PDB entry 6HIX | electron microscopy, 3.39 A resolution | chains AA and BF of the 91 polymer chains in the assembly

== Chain AA ==
Molecule: 12S rRNA
From: Trypanosoma brucei brucei
Sequence (1178 nucleotides; each row starts with the number of its first residue; note: 5 numbers in that range are skipped by the numbering (no residue carries them; nothing is unmodelled there); a row labelled like 455A-455E holds insertion residues (455A, then the next letters in order)):
     1 AUUUUACCAAUUAAGAAGAAUAUUAUAAUAAUGGGUGUCUUAUAUUUUAA
    51 AUAAAUAUUUAAAUUCCGUGUAGUAAAUUUAUUAUUUGUAUUAUUUAUAU
   101 AAUAGGUGUAUUAUAUUUAAAUUUUAAAUUUGUUGUUUUAUAUUUAGAUA
   151 CAUAUUUAUAGAUUAAUAUAUUUAAAUAAUAUUUUAAAAUUUAUUGAACU
   201 GUAAUUAUUAGUUUAAUAUUUUUAGUUUGAUGUUGAAAUAUUUAAUUAAA
   251 GAUGUUACAGUUGUUCUAUAUGUACCAAAUAAAUAUAGUAAGAUUAUUUU
   301 AGUUGAAUUAAUAAAUAAAUAUUUAUUUUUCUUUGUAAAUAUUAUGAACA
   351 AUUUAAAAAUUAAUCUGUUUAACUAAAAUGUUAUAUAUAAUAAUCUAAGU
   401 UAAUUUGAAUAUUAAAAGUACAAGUAUAAUUUGUAAUUCUAAAGUAUA
   454 UU
455A-455E AAUGG
   456 UAUAUUUUUAGUAGGUAAAUGAAAAGUAUAAAUGGAUAUAACUUAAUAUU
   506 UAAUAUUUGUUUAAUGAAAAGUAUUUUAUUAUUAUAUUGUAUAGUAUUAU
   556 UAUAGUGUAUAGUUUUUUAAAAAUAUAAAAAUAUUGUUAAUAAAAUUAUC
   606 GUAUUUUAAGUGCGUUAAUUAAAUGCGUUUAUCUAAGAUAAUUAUUUAAG
   656 AUUAUUCUUGUAAAUAUAUUUAAAUAUUAAUAAUUCUUAAAAUAAAGAAA
   706 CAUCCUCAAUUGCAAUAUUAUUGUAGCAUAGUAAUUUCUUAACUAAGUAU
   756 UUAAUUUUUCCAUAGAAAAUUUUUAAAUUACAAGAAAGAAAAUAAAGUAU
   806 GAAUUAAUAUCAAAAUUUUAAUAAAAAUUAAAAAAUUAAAAUAGGGCAAG
   856 UCCUACUCUCCUUUACAAAAGAAACAUUAUGAUAUGUAAUUGUAUGUUUG
   906 AUUGGGGCAAUACUAUAUUUAUUUAUAUAGCAUAAGAACUAUAUUCUUUG
   956 AAAUUAUAAAAGGUUCGAGCAGGUUAACAAGCAUUAAAAAUAAAUGUGUU
  1006 UCAUCGUCUACUUAUUACCAUGAUUGAUUGUUCAUCAAAAUAGUAAUUCG
  1056 UUAGUUGGGUUAAAAUCGUUGUAAAGCAGAUUUGUUUAUAUAUUUAAUUU
  1106 UUAUAAUUAAUAAUAAUUAAUAUAAGUACGCAAGGAUUGAUUAUUGAAAA
  1156 AAGAAAGAAGAAUAUAAUUUAUA
Not modelled in the structure: 199-276, 304-316, 345-368, 455A-455E, 584-793, 849-874, 894-943, 956-1095, 1117-1155, 1177-1178
Sequence notes: conflict A448 (U1811 in 343546), A622 (U1985 in 343546), A636 (G1999 in 343546), G702 (A2065 in 343546), C706 (U2069 in 343546), C743 (G2106 in 343546), G752 (A2115 in 343546), U757 (A2120 in 343546), U760 (G2123 in 343546), U762 (G2125 in 343546), G789 (C2152 in 343546), G793 (U2156 in 343546), A875 (G2238 in 343546), G876 (A2239 in 343546), A877 (G2240 in 343546)
Bound ions: Mg2+ site 1 near A30 (its only coordinating residue here); Mg2+ site 2 near A140 (its only coordinating residue here); Mg2+ site 3 near A146 (its only coordinating residue here); Mg2+ site 4: U396, U438, C439; Mg2+ site 5: A411, U413, A414

== Chain BF ==
Protein: ml72
From: Trypanosoma brucei brucei
UniProt: C9ZR63 (C9ZR63_TRYB9); numbering as in UniProt (aligned over 1-426)
Sequence (426 residues; each row starts with the number of its first residue):
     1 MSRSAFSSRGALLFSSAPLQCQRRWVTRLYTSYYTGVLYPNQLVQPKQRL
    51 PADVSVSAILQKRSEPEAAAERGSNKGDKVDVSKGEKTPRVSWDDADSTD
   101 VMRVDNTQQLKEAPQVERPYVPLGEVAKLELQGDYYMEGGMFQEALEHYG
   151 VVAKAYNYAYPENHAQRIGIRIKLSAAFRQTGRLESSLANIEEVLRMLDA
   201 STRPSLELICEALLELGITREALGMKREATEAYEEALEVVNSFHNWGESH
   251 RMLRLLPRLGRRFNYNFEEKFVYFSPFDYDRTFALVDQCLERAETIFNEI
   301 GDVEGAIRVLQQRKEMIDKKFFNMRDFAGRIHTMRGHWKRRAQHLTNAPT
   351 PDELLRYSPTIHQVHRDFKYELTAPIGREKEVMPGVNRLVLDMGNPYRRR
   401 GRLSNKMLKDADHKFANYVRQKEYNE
Not modelled in the structure: 1-25, 67-117, 422-426
Sequence notes: conflict Ile296 (Thr in C9ZR63)

== Interface between chain AA and chain BF ==
Residue-residue contacts - 66 pairs, chain AA then chain BF:
  U87(AA) with Leu403(BF), sugar contact
  G88(AA) with Tyr397(BF), base contact; Arg400(BF), base contact; Leu403(BF), sugar contact; Ser404(BF), hydrogen bond to the sugar; Met407(BF), sugar contact
  U89(AA) with Arg400(BF), base contact; Gly401(BF), phosphate contact; Arg402(BF), hydrogen bond to the phosphate; Leu403(BF), hydrogen bond to the phosphate; Ser404(BF), hydrogen bond to the phosphate
  U91(AA) with Arg400(BF), salt bridge to the phosphate
  U92(AA) with Tyr397(BF), hydrogen bond to the phosphate; Arg400(BF), salt bridge to the phosphate
  A152(AA) with Arg330(BF), base contact; Arg335(BF), hydrogen bond to the base; His337(BF), hydrogen bond to the base
  U298(AA) with Trp338(BF), hydrogen bond to the phosphate
  U299(AA) with Trp338(BF), phosphate contact
  U300(AA) with Arg261(BF), salt bridge to the phosphate; Gly336(BF), phosphate contact; Trp338(BF), phosphate contact
  A301(AA) with Val26(BF), base contact; Arg262(BF), salt bridge to the phosphate; Tyr265(BF), hydrogen bond to the phosphate; Asn266(BF), hydrogen bond to the base; Arg335(BF), salt bridge to the phosphate
  U322(AA) with Arg335(BF), salt bridge to the phosphate
  U323(AA) with Thr333(BF), phosphate contact; Arg335(BF), salt bridge to the phosphate
  U324(AA) with Phe263(BF), phosphate contact; Asn264(BF), hydrogen bond to the base; His332(BF), salt bridge to the phosphate; Thr333(BF), hydrogen bond to the phosphate
  A325(AA) with Phe263(BF), phosphate contact; Asn264(BF), phosphate contact
  U334(AA) with Thr27(BF), phosphate contact; Leu29(BF), phosphate contact
  G335(AA) with Thr27(BF), hydrogen bond to the phosphate
  A465(AA) with Tyr33(BF), phosphate contact
  G466(AA) with Tyr33(BF), hydrogen bond to the phosphate
  G469(AA) with Gly36(BF), hydrogen bond to the base; Leu38(BF), base contact
  G470(AA) with Val37(BF), sugar contact; Leu38(BF), hydrogen bond to the sugar; Leu259(BF), base contact; Glu269(BF), hydrogen bond to the base; Arg341(BF), salt bridge to the phosphate
  U471(AA) with Arg28(BF), hydrogen bond to the phosphate; Val37(BF), sugar contact; Arg261(BF), hydrogen bond to the base; Glu269(BF), base contact
  A472(AA) with Val26(BF), base contact; Arg28(BF), salt bridge to the phosphate
  U475(AA) with Arg335(BF), hydrogen bond to the sugar; Gly336(BF), phosphate contact; His337(BF), hydrogen bond to the sugar
  G476(AA) with Gly336(BF), phosphate contact; His337(BF), sugar contact; Lys339(BF), phosphate contact
  A477(AA) with His337(BF), salt bridge to the phosphate; Lys339(BF), phosphate contact; Arg340(BF), salt bridge to the phosphate
  A478(AA) with Gln343(BF), hydrogen bond to the phosphate
  A486(AA) with Leu372(BF), sugar contact
  A487(AA) with Leu372(BF), phosphate contact
Also at the interface, not in a pair above, chain AA (31 interface residues in all): G302, U333, A485
Also at the interface, not in a pair above, chain BF (39 interface residues in all): Thr35, Tyr39, Met334, Arg366

== In short ==
31 residues of chain AA and 39 residues of chain BF are in contact; the contacts include 22 hydrogen bonds and
12 salt bridges. Polar pairs include A152(AA)-Arg335(BF), A152(AA)-His337(BF) and A301(AA)-Asn266(BF). The
Mg2+ site 4 is built by U396(AA), U438(AA) and C439(AA).
Here chain AA is 12S rRNA and chain BF is ml72, both from Trypanosoma brucei brucei. Entry 6HIX (Cryo-EM
structure of the Trypanosoma brucei mitochondrial ribosome - This entry contains the large mitoribosomal
subunit) was determined by electron microscopy together with 6HIV, 6HIW, 6HIY and 6HIZ from the same study.
